PDB entry 5LQW | electron microscopy, 5.80 A resolution (low resolution: residue-level contacts below are approximate; hydrogen-bond / salt-bridge calls are withheld) | chains A and 6 of the 31 polymer chains in the assembly

== Chain A ==
Name: Pre-mRNA-splicing factor 8
Source organism: Saccharomyces cerevisiae
UniProtKB: P33334 (PRP8_YEAST); residue numbers follow UniProt; this construct covers 1-2413
Amino-acid sequence (2413 residues; each row starts with the number of its first residue):
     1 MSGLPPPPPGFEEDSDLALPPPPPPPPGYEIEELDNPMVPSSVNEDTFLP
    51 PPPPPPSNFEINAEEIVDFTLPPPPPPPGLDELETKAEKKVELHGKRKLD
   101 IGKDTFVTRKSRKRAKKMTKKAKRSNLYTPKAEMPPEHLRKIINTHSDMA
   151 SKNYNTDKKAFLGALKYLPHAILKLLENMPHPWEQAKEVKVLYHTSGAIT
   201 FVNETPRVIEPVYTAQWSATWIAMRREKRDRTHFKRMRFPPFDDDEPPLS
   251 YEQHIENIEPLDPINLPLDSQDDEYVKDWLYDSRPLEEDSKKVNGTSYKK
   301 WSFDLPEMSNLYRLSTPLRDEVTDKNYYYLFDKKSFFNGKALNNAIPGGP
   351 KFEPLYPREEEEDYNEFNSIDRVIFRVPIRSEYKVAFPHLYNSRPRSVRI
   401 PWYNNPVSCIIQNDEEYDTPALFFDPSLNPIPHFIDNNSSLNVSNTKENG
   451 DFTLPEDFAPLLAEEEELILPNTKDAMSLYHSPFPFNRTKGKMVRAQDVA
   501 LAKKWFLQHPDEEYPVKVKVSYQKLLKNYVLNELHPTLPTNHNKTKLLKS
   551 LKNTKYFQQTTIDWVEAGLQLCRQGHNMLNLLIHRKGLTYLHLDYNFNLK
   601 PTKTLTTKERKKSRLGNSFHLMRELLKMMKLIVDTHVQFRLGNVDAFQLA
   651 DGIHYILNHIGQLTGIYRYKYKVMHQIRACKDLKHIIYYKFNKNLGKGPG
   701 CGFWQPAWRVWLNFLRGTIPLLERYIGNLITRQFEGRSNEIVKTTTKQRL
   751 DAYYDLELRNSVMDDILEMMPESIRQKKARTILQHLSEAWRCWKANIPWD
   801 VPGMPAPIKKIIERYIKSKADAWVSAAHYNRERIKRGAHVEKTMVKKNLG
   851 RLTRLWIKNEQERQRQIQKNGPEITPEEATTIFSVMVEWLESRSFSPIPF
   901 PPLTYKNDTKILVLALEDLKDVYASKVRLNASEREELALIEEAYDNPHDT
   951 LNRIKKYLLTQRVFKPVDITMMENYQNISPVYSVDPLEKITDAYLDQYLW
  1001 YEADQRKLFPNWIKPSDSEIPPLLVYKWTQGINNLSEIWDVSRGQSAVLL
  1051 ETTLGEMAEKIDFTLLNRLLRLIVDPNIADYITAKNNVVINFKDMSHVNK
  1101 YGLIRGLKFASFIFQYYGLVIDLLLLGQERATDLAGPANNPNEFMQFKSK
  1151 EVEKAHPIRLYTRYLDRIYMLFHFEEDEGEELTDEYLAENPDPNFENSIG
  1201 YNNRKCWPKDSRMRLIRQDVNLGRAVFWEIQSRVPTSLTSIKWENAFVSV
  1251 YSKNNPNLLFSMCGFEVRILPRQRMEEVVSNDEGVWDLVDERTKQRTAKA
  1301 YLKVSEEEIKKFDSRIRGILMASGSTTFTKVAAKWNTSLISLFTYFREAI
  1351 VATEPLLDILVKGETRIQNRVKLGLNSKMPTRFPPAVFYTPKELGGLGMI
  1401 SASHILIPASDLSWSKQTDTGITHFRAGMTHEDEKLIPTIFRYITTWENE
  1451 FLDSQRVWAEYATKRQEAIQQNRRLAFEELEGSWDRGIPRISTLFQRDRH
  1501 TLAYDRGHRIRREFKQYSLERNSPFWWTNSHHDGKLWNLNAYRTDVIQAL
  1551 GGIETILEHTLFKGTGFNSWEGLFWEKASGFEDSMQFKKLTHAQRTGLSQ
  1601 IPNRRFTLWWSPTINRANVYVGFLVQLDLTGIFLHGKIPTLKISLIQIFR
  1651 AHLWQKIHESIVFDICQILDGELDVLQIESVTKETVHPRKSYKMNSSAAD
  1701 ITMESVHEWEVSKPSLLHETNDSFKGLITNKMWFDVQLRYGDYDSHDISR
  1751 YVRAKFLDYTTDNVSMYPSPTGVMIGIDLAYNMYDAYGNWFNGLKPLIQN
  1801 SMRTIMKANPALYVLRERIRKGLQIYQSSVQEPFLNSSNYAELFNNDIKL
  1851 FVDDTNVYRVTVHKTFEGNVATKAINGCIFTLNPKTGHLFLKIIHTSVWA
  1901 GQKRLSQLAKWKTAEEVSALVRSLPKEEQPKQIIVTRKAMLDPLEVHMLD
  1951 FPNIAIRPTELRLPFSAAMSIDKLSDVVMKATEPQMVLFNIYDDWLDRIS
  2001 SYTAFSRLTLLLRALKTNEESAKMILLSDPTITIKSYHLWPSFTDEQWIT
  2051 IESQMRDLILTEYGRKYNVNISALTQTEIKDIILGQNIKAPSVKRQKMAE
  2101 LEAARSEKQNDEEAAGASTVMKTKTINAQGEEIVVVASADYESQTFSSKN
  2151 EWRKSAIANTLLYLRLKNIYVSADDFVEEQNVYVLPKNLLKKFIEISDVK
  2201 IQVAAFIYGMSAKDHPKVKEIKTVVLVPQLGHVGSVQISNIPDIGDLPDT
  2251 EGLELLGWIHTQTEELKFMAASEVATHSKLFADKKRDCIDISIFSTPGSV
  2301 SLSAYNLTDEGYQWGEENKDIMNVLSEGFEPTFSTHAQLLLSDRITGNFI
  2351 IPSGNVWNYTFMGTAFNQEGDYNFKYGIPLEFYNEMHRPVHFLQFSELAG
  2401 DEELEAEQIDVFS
Not modelled in the structure: 1-130, 429-463, 1410-1433, 1706-1708, 1724-1726, 1829-1832, 2079-2147, 2399-2413
Sequence notes: conflict Asn153 (Met in P33334)

== Chain 6 ==
Molecule: U6 snRNA
Source organism: Saccharomyces cerevisiae
Sequence (112 nucleotides; each row starts with the number of its first residue):
     1 GUUCGCGAAGUAACCCUUCGUGGACAUUUGGUCAAUUUGAAACAAUACAG
    51 AGAUGAUCAGCAGUUCCCCUGCAUAAGGAUGAACCGUUUUACAAAGAGAU
   101 UUAUUUCGUUUU
Not modelled in the structure: 103-112

== Interface between chain A and chain 6 ==
Residue-residue contacts (21; chain A residue first):
  Met149(A) - C33(6)
  Tyr154(A) - C33(6)
  Gly587(A) - C43(6)
  Glu609(A) - A44(6)
  Leu615(A) - U70(6)
  Leu615(A) - G71(6)
  Gly616(A) - G71(6)
  Tyr725(A) - C72(6)
  Asn728(A) - C72(6)
  Gly736(A) - C69(6)
  Val742(A) - U74(6)
  Thr744(A) - U74(6)
  Thr744(A) - A75(6)
  Thr745(A) - A75(6)
  Thr746(A) - A75(6)
  Thr746(A) - A76(6)
  Arg749(A) - C61(6)
  Ala752(A) - C61(6)
  Tyr753(A) - G63(6)
  Leu756(A) - G63(6)
  Thr1591(A) - U57(6)
Other interface residues (no listed pair), chain A (21 interface residues in all): Asn153, Lys743, Gln748
Other interface residues (no listed pair), chain 6 (14 interface residues in all): G60

== Overview ==
21 residues of chain A and 14 residues of chain 6 are in contact.
Here chain A is Pre-mRNA-splicing factor 8 and chain 6 is U6 snRNA, both from Saccharomyces cerevisiae. Entry
5LQW (yeast activated spliceosome) was determined by electron microscopy.
